Entry 2DD4 (X-ray diffraction, 2.06 A resolution); this record covers chains J and L of the 12 polymer chains in the assembly.

# Chain J
Molecule: Thiocyanate hydrolase alpha subunit
From: Thiobacillus thioparus
Notes: EC 3.5.5.8
UniProtKB: O66187 (SCNA_THITI); residues 2-126 here correspond to UniProt positions 1-125 (UniProt number = residue number - 1)
Sequence (126 residues; row label = number of the first residue in the row):
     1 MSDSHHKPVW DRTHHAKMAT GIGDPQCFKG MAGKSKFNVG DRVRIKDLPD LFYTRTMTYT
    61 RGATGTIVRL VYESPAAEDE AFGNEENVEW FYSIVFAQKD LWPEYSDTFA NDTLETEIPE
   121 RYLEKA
Not modelled in the structure: 1-6
Construct notes: initiating methionine (1)

# Chain L
Molecule: Thiocyanate hydrolase gamma subunit
From: Thiobacillus thioparus
Notes: EC 3.5.5.8
UniProtKB: O66188 (SCNC_THITI); residues 2-243 here correspond to UniProt positions 1-242 (UniProt number = residue number - 1)
Sequence (243 residues; row label = number of the first residue in the row):
     1 MSADHDHDHD HDHDHKPAPM VEEVSDFEIL EMAVRELAIE KGLFSAEDHR VWKDYVHTLG
    61 PLPAARLVAK AWLDPEYKKL CIEDGVEASK AVGVNWVTSP PTQFGTPSDY CNLRVLADSP
   121 TLKHVVVCTL CSCYPRPILG QSPEWYRSPN YRRRLVRWPR QVLAEFGLQL PSEVQIRVAD
   181 SNQKTRYIVM PVRPEGTDGW TEDQLAEIVT RDCLIGVAVP KPGITVNAKR PVLKANRPVH
   241 HDH
Not modelled in the structure: 1-23, 240-243
Construct notes: initiating methionine (1)

# How chain J and chain L interact
Pairs across the interface (74):
  Arg-12(J) / Gly-42(L)  hydrogen bond (side chain-backbone)
  His-15(J) / Phe-104(L)
  Ala-16(J) / Phe-104(L)  hydrophobic
  Ala-19(J) / Phe-104(L)
  Thr-20(J) / Gln-103(L)
  Thr-20(J) / Phe-104(L)
  Gly-21(J) / Val-97(L)
  Gly-21(J) / Gln-103(L)  hydrogen bond (backbone-backbone)
  Ile-22(J) / Val-97(L)
  Gly-23(J) / Val-97(L)
  Gly-23(J) / Phe-104(L)
  Gly-23(J) / Cys-111(L)
  Asp-24(J) / Phe-104(L)
  Asp-24(J) / Tyr-110(L)
  Asp-24(J) / Cys-111(L)  hydrogen bond (backbone-backbone)
  Asp-24(J) / Lys-184(L)  salt bridge
  Gln-26(J) / Cys-111(L)  hydrogen bond (side chain-backbone)
  Phe-28(J) / Lys-184(L)
  Arg-55(J) / Leu-130(L)
  Arg-55(J) / Cys-131(L)  hydrogen bond
  Arg-55(J) / Asn-182(L)  hydrogen bond (side chain-backbone)
  Arg-55(J) / Gln-183(L)  hydrogen bond (backbone-side chain)
  Met-57(J) / Thr-129(L)
  Met-57(J) / Leu-130(L)  hydrophobic
  Met-57(J) / Asp-180(L)
  Met-57(J) / Asn-182(L)  hydrogen bond
  Tyr-59(J) / Val-156(L)
  Tyr-59(J) / Asp-180(L)  hydrogen bond
  Arg-69(J) / Glu-83(L)  salt bridge
  Arg-69(J) / Arg-114(L)
  Val-71(J) / Asn-112(L)
  Tyr-72(J) / Asn-112(L)
  Tyr-72(J) / Gln-183(L)
  Tyr-72(J) / Lys-184(L)  hydrogen bond (side chain-backbone)
  Tyr-72(J) / Thr-185(L)
  Ser-74(J) / Lys-184(L)  hydrogen bond
  Glu-80(J) / Lys-184(L)  salt bridge
  Phe-91(J) / Gln-183(L)
  Ser-93(J) / Arg-114(L)
  Val-95(J) / Arg-177(L)
  Gln-98(J) / Val-156(L)  hydrogen bond (side chain-backbone)
  Gln-98(J) / Pro-159(L)
  Trp-102(J) / Val-156(L)  hydrogen bond (side chain-backbone)
  Trp-102(J) / Arg-157(L)
  Glu-104(J) / Arg-157(L)  salt bridge
  Glu-104(J) / Trp-158(L)
  Tyr-105(J) / Arg-157(L)
  Tyr-105(J) / Pro-159(L)
  Thr-108(J) / Ser-172(L)
  Phe-109(J) / Arg-160(L)
  Phe-109(J) / Ser-172(L)
  Asn-111(J) / Glu-173(L)  hydrogen bond (side chain-backbone)
  Asn-111(J) / Gln-175(L)
  Asp-112(J) / Arg-160(L)  salt bridge
  Asp-112(J) / Val-174(L)
  Asp-112(J) / Gln-175(L)
  Asp-112(J) / Ile-176(L)  hydrogen bond (side chain-backbone)
  Thr-113(J) / Gln-175(L)  hydrogen bond
  Thr-113(J) / Ile-176(L)  hydrogen bond (backbone-backbone)
  Thr-113(J) / Arg-177(L)  hydrogen bond
  Thr-113(J) / Val-178(L)  hydrogen bond (backbone-backbone)
  Leu-114(J) / Val-156(L)  hydrophobic
  Leu-114(J) / Val-178(L)
  Glu-115(J) / Arg-114(L)  salt bridge
  Glu-115(J) / Arg-177(L)  salt bridge
  Glu-115(J) / Val-178(L)  hydrogen bond (backbone-backbone)
  Glu-115(J) / Ala-179(L)
  Glu-115(J) / Asp-180(L)  hydrogen bond (backbone-backbone)
  Thr-116(J) / Asp-180(L)  hydrogen bond (side chain-backbone)
  Thr-116(J) / Asn-182(L)  hydrogen bond
  Glu-117(J) / Asn-182(L)  hydrogen bond (backbone-side chain)
  Glu-117(J) / Gln-183(L)  hydrogen bond (backbone-side chain)
  Glu-117(J) / Thr-185(L)  hydrogen bond
  Pro-119(J) / Gln-183(L)
Interface residues without a listed pair, chain J (40 interface residues in all): Pro-25, Ala-77, Pro-103, Ile-118
Interface residues without a listed pair, chain L (36 interface residues in all): Leu-43, Ile-82, Val-86, Thr-102, Cys-133, Tyr-187

# Overview
40 residues of chain J face 36 of chain L across their interface, with 26 hydrogen bonds and 7 salt bridges.
Among the polar pairs are Asp-24(J)/Lys-184(L), Arg-69(J)/Glu-83(L) and Glu-80(J)/Lys-184(L).
Chain J is Thiocyanate hydrolase alpha subunit and chain L is Thiocyanate hydrolase gamma subunit, both from
Thiobacillus thioparus; the structure, Thiocyanate hydrolase (SCNase) from Thiobacillus thioparus recombinant
apo-enzyme, was determined by X-ray diffraction together with 2DD5 from the same study.
